PDB entry 3NL0 | X-ray diffraction, 2.60 A resolution | chains A and B of the 3 polymer chains in the assembly

# Chain A
Protein: 3D polymerase
Organism: Foot-and-mouth disease virus - type C
UniProtKB: Q9QCE4 (Q9QCE4_9PICO); residues 1-470 here correspond to UniProt positions 1858-2327 (UniProt number = residue number + 1857)
Amino-acid sequence (475 residues; numbered 1 to 475; the number before each row is that of its first residue):
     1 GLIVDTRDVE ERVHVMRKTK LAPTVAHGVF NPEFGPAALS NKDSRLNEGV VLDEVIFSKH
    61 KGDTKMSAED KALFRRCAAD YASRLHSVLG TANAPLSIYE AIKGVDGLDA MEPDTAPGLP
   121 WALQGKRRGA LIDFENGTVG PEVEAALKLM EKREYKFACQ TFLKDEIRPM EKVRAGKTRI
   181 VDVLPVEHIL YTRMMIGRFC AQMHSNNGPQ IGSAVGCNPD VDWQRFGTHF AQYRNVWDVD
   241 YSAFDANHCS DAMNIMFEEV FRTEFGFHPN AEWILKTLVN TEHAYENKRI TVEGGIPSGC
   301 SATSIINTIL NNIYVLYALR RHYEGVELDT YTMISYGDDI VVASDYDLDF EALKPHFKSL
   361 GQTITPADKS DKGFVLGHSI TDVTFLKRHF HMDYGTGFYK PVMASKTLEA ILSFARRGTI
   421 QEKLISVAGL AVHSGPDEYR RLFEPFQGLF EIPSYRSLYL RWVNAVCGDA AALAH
Differences from the reference sequence: engineered mutation Ser44 (Pro1901 in Q9QCE4), Ile296 (Met2153 in Q9QCE4); expression tag (471-475)
Bound ions: Mg2+ near Asp238 (its only coordinating residue here)
What the authors report for this chain:
  - mutagenesis - P44S/P169S/M296I, M296I: decreased growth in response to absence of R
  - conformationally variable residues (loop rearrangement, side-chain flip): Met16 to Lys18, Ser298, Gly299, Cys300, Ser301
  - contacts within the chain: Arg17-Asn41, Arg17-Tyr285
  - mutagenesis - P44S, P44S/P169S/M296I: decreased catalytic activity on poly(rU) synthesis
  - mutagenesis - P44S, P44S/P169S/M296I: decreased binding to heteropolymeric RNA
  - mutagenesis - P44S: decreased catalytic activity on VPg-uridylylation
  - mutagenesis - P44S: abolished catalytic activity on RMP opposite C
  - mutagenesis - P44S (5+/-1%): decreased catalytic activity on sym/sub-AU
  - mutagenesis - P44S: unchanged growth in response to absence of R
  - mutagenesis - P44S/P169S/M296I: increased growth in response to presence of R
  - mutagenesis - P44S/P169S/M296I: increased growth in response to 5000 muM
  - mutagenesis - P44S: abolished catalytic activity on sym/sub-AC

# Chain B
Molecule: 7-nt RNA strand
Sequence (7 nucleotides; row label = number of the first residue in the row):
   904 UGGGCCC
Bound ions: Mg2+ near G905 (its only coordinating residue here)

# Chain A / chain B interface
Contacting residue pairs (36; chain A residue first):
  Gly107(A) with G907(B), phosphate contact
  Leu108(A) with G906(B), phosphate contact; G907(B), phosphate contact
  Asp109(A) with G907(B), hydrogen bond to the phosphate
  Thr115(A) with U904(B), phosphate contact; G905(B), hydrogen bond to the phosphate
  Ala116(A) with U904(B), sugar contact
  Arg128(A) with U904(B), phosphate contact; G905(B), salt bridge to the phosphate
  Lys164(A) with U904(B), hydrogen bond to the base
  Val181(A) with U904(B), base contact
  Ile189(A) with G905(B), sugar contact
  Arg193(A) with G906(B), salt bridge to the phosphate
  His204(A) with G906(B), hydrogen bond to the sugar; G907(B), salt bridge to the phosphate
  Val215(A) with G906(B), sugar contact
  Gly216(A) with G907(B), hydrogen bond to the sugar; C908(B), sugar contact
  Cys217(A) with G907(B), sugar contact; C908(B), sugar contact
  Asn218(A) with C908(B), hydrogen bond to the phosphate; C909(B), hydrogen bond to the phosphate
  Ser298(A) with G905(B), base contact
  Gly299(A) with U904(B), sugar contact; G905(B), sugar contact
  Cys300(A) with G905(B), hydrogen bond to the sugar
  Ser301(A) with G905(B), sugar contact; G906(B), hydrogen bond to the phosphate
  Ala302(A) with G905(B), hydrogen bond to the sugar; G906(B), sugar contact
  Thr303(A) with G905(B), base contact
  Ser304(A) with G906(B), hydrogen bond to the base
  Ile305(A) with G906(B), sugar contact
  Tyr336(A) with G906(B), hydrogen bond to the base; G907(B), sugar contact
  Arg461(A) with C910(B), salt bridge to the phosphate
Other interface residues (no listed pair), chain A (29 interface residues in all): Glu112, Asp114, Val183, Pro219

# Overview
Chain A and chain B form an interface of 29 and 7 residues respectively; the contacts include 12 hydrogen
bonds and 4 salt bridges. Polar contacts include Lys164(A)-U904(B), Ser304(A)-G906(B) and Tyr336(A)-G906(B).
From the paper: P44S/P169S/M296I and M296I of chain A reduce growth in response to absence of R;
conformational variability at Met16(A), Ser298(A) and Gly299(A) among others.
Here chain A is 3D polymerase (Foot-and-mouth disease virus - type C) and chain B is a 7-nt RNA strand. Entry
3NL0 (Mutant P44S M296I of Foot-and-mouth disease Virus RNA-dependent RNA polymerase) was determined by X-ray
diffraction (same publication as 4IQX, 3NKY and 3NMA).
